3TPL - chain A; structure by X-ray diffraction, 2.50 A resolution.

== Chain A ==
Protein: Beta-secretase 1
Organism: Homo sapiens
Notes: EC 3.4.23.46
UniProtKB: P56817 (BACE1_HUMAN); residues -18 to 393 here correspond to UniProt positions 43-454 (UniProt number = residue number + 61)
Chain sequence (433 residues; numbered -39 to 393; the number before each row is that of its first residue; numbers below 1 keep their minus sign (Met-39 is residue -39)):
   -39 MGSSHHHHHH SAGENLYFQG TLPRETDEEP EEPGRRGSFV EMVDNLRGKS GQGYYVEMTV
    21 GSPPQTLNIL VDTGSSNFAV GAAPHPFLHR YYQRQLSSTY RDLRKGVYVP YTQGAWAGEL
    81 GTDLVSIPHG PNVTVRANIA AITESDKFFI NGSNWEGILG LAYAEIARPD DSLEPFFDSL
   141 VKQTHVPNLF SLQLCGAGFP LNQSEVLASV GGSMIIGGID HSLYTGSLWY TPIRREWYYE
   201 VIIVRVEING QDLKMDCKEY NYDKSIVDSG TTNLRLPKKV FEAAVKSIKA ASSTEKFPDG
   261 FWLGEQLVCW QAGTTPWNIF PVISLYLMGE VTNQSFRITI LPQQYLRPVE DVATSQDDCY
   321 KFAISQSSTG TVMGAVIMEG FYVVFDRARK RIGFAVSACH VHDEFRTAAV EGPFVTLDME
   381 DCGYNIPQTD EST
Not modelled in the structure: -39 to -6, 158-169, 311-317, 379-380, 387-393
Cystine bridges: Cys155-Cys359, Cys217-Cys382, Cys269-Cys319
Construct notes: expression tag (-39 to -19); engineered mutation Ala75 (Lys136 in P56817), Ala77 (Glu138 in P56817)
From the paper describing this entry:
  - conformationally variable residues (loop rearrangement): Val67 to Ala75
  - catalytic residues: Asp32, Asp228 (citing earlier work)

== Summary ==
From the paper: catalytic residues Asp32 and Asp228; conformational variability at Val67.
Chain A is Beta-secretase 1 (Homo sapiens); the structure, APO Structure of BACE1, was determined by X-ray
diffraction (same publication as 3TPJ, 3TPP and 3TPR).
